6O7T - chains a and f of the 15 polymer chains in the assembly; structure by electron microscopy, 3.20 A resolution.

Chain a:
Molecule: V-type proton ATPase subunit a, vacuolar isoform
Source organism: Saccharomyces cerevisiae
UniProtKB: P32563 (VPH1_YEAST); numbering as in UniProt (aligned over 1-840)
Sequence (862 residues; numbered 1 to 862; the number before each row is that of its first residue):
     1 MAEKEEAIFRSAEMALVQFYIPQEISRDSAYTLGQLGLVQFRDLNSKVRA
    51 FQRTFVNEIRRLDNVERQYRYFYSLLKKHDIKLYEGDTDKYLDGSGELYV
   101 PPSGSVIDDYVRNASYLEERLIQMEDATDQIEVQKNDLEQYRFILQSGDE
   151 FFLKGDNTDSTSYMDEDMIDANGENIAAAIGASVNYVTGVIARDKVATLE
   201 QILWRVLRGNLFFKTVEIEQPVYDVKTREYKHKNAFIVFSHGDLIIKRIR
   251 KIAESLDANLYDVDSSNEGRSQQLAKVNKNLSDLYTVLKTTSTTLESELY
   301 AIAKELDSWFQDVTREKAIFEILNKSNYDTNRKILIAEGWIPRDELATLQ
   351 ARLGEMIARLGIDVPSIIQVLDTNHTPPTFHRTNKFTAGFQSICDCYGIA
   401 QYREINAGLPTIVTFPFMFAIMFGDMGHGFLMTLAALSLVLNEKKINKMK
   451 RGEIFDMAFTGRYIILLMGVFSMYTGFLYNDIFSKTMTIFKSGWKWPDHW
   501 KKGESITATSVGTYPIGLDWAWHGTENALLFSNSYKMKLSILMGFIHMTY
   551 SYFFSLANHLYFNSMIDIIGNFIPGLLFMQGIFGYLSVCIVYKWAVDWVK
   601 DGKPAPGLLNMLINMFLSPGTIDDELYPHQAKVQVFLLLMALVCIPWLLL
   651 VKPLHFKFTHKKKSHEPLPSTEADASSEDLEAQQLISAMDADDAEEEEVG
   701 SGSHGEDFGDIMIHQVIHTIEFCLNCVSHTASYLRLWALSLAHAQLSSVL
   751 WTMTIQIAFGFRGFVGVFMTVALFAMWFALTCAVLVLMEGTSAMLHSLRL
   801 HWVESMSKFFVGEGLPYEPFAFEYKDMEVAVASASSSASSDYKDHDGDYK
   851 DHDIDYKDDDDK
Not modelled in the structure: 1-3, 146-185, 656-708, 831-862
Reported in the primary citation:
  - catalytic residues: Asp425, Asp481, Glu721, Asn725, His729, His743
  - specificity-determining residues: Glu706, Asp707

Chain f:
Molecule: Putative protein YPR170W-B
Source organism: Saccharomyces cerevisiae
UniProtKB: P0C5R9 (YP17B_YEAST); residues 1-85 here = UniProt positions 1-85
Sequence (85 residues; row label = number of the first residue in the row):
     1 MRPVVSTGKAWCCTVLSAFGVVILSVIAHLFNTNHESFVGSINDPEDGPA
    51 VAHTVYLAALVYLVFFVFCGFQVYLARRKPSIELR
Not modelled in the structure: 1-10, 74-85

How chain a and chain f interact:
Pairs across the interface (27):
  Leu434(a) - Phe19(f)  hydrophobic
  Lys485(a) - Ser37(f)
  Lys485(a) - Phe38(f)
  Thr488(a) - His35(f)  hydrogen bond
  Trp520(a) - Glu36(f)
  His523(a) - Ser37(f)
  Trp751(a) - Ile27(f)  hydrophobic
  Phe759(a) - Phe31(f)  hydrophobic
  Phe759(a) - Pro45(f)  hydrophobic
  Phe759(a) - Val51(f)  hydrophobic
  Gly760(a) - Val51(f)
  Gly760(a) - Thr54(f)  hydrogen bond (backbone-side chain)
  Arg762(a) - Thr54(f)  hydrogen bond (backbone-side chain)
  Gly766(a) - Thr54(f)
  Val767(a) - Thr54(f)
  Val767(a) - Leu57(f)  hydrophobic
  Thr770(a) - Val55(f)
  Thr770(a) - Ala58(f)
  Val771(a) - Ala58(f)  hydrophobic
  Val771(a) - Val61(f)  hydrophobic
  Val771(a) - Tyr62(f)  hydrogen bond (backbone-side chain)
  Phe774(a) - Gly20(f)
  Phe774(a) - Leu24(f)  hydrophobic
  Phe774(a) - Tyr62(f)
  Ala775(a) - Tyr62(f)
  Phe778(a) - Leu16(f)  hydrophobic
  Phe778(a) - Phe19(f)  hydrophobic
Also at the interface, not in a pair above, chain a (19 interface residues in all): Leu431, Thr486, Phe761
Also at the interface, not in a pair above, chain f (20 interface residues in all): Ile23, Ala50

Summary:
19 residues of chain a and 20 residues of chain f are in contact, with 4 hydrogen bonds. Polar contacts
include Thr488(a)-His35(f), Gly760(a)-Thr54(f) and Arg762(a)-Thr54(f). From the paper: catalytic residues
Asp425(a), Asp481(a) and Glu721(a) among others; specificity determinants Glu706(a) and Asp707(a).
Chain a is V-type proton ATPase subunit a, vacuolar isoform and chain f is Putative protein YPR170W-B, both
from Saccharomyces cerevisiae; the structure, Saccharomyces cerevisiae V-ATPase Vph1-VO, was determined by
electron microscopy, deposited together with 6O7U, 6O7V, 6O7W and 6O7X.
